Entry 7MUQ (electron microscopy, 4.60 A resolution (low resolution: residue-level contacts below are approximate; hydrogen-bond / salt-bridge calls are withheld)); this record covers chains FH and AC of the 205 polymer chains in the assembly.

== Chain FH ==
Molecule: Type IV secretion protein IcmK
Source organism: Legionella pneumophila
UniProt: A0A2S6FBG9 (A0A2S6FBG9_LEGPN); numbering as in UniProt (aligned over 1-361)
Sequence (361 residues; row label = number of the first residue in the row):
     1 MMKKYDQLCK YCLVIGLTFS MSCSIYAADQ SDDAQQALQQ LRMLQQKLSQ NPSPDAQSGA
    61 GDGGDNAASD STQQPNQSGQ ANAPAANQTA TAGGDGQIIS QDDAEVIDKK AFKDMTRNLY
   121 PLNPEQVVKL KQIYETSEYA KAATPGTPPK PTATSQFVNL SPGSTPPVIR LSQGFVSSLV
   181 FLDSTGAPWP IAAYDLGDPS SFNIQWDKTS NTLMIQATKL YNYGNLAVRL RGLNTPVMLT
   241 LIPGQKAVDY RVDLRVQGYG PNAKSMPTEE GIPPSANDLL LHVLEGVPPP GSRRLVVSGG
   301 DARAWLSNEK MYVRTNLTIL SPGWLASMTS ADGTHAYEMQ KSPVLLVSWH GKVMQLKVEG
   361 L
Unresolved in the structure: 1-103

== Chain AC ==
Molecule: DotC
Source organism: Legionella pneumophila
UniProt: O52184 (O52184_LEGPN); residues 0-302 here correspond to UniProt positions 1-303 (UniProt number = residue number + 1)
Sequence (303 residues; each row starts with the number of its first residue; numbering starts at 0):
     0 MRKFILSLSI LLSALLVACS SRNHYGDTGS LAGLQAMADS KYTRAQKKQK MGKIREMALK
    60 ETALSVGAQA GLAWRAKIID EQLNKQARNL DAIYDFNSLV LEHNILPPVL LEGRNTLNLA
   120 DAQSIRISDR TYKVAKQAHF ITTPPTWRQY LWMDYVKPEA PNVTLLPKTK AEKEIWCIYT
   180 ERGWKNGIDQ ANTILEENIA RIKEDFGGMI LYRKLLAMNM VSPPYVSHTD LGVTGDGSEI
   240 HIDDRVLRIT ALPELNVNSA EWRAAVAKDE NALERFKNME KLANQAKIVI TNKSWQPIIA
   300 PVS
Unresolved in the structure: 0-58, 268-302

== Interface between chain FH and chain AC ==
Residue-residue contacts (34):
  Ile-272(FH) / Arg-125(AC)
  Pro-273(FH) / Ala-119(AC)
  Pro-273(FH) / Ser-123(AC)
  Pro-273(FH) / Arg-125(AC)
  Pro-274(FH) / Asn-117(AC)
  Pro-274(FH) / Arg-125(AC)
  Ser-275(FH) / Asn-117(AC)
  Ser-275(FH) / Arg-125(AC)
  Ala-276(FH) / Asn-117(AC)
  Leu-281(FH) / Glu-111(AC)
  Leu-281(FH) / Lys-132(AC)
  His-282(FH) / Lys-132(AC)
  Glu-285(FH) / Lys-202(AC)
  Glu-285(FH) / Glu-203(AC)
  Gly-286(FH) / Ala-199(AC)
  Val-287(FH) / Glu-203(AC)
  Pro-288(FH) / Glu-196(AC)
  Arg-294(FH) / Thr-192(AC)
  Arg-294(FH) / Glu-196(AC)
  Arg-303(FH) / Glu-195(AC)
  Trp-305(FH) / Glu-196(AC)
  Leu-325(FH) / Asn-117(AC)
  Leu-325(FH) / Leu-118(AC)
  Ala-326(FH) / Leu-116(AC)
  Ser-327(FH) / Asn-114(AC)
  Ser-327(FH) / Thr-115(AC)
  Ser-327(FH) / Leu-116(AC)
  Met-328(FH) / Arg-113(AC)
  Met-328(FH) / Thr-115(AC)
  Met-328(FH) / Thr-130(AC)
  Thr-329(FH) / Arg-113(AC)
  Ser-330(FH) / Arg-113(AC)
  Ala-331(FH) / Glu-111(AC)
  Ala-331(FH) / Arg-113(AC)
Interface residues without a listed pair, chain FH (23 interface residues in all): Asp-278, Trp-324
Interface residues without a listed pair, chain AC (21 interface residues in all): Leu-110, Gly-112, Arg-200

== Overview ==
The interface between chain FH and chain AC involves 23 residues on one side and 21 on the other.
Chain FH is Type IV secretion protein IcmK and chain AC is DotC, both from Legionella pneumophila; the
structure, Reconstruction of the Legionella pneumophila Dot/Icm T4SS 3DVA Map 1, was determined by electron
microscopy together with 7MUC, 7MUD, 7MUE, 7MUS, 7MUV, 7MUW and 7MUY from the same study.
